4GG6 - chains G and H of the 5 polymer chains in the assembly; structure by X-ray diffraction, 3.20 A resolution.

[Chain G]
Molecule: T-cell receptor, SP3.4 alpha chain
Source organism: Homo sapiens
Notes: fragment: extracellular domains; engineered mutation(s): T176C
Sequence (207 residues; row label = number of the first residue in the row; note: 16 numbers in that range are skipped by the numbering (no residue carries them; nothing is unmodelled there); numbering starts at 0):
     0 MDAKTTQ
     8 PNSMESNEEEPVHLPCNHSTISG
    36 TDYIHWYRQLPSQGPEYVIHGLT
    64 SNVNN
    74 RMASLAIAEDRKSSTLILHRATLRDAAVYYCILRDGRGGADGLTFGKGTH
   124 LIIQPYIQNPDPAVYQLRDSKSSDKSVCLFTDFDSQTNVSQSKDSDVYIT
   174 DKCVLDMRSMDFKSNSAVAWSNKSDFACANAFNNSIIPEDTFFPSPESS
Not modelled in the structure: 0-2, 144-147, 163-166, 197-198, 206-222
Cystine bridges: Cys-23/Cys-104, Cys-151/Cys-201
From the paper describing this entry:
  - mutagenesis - D108S: abolished binding to Peptide from Alpha/beta-gliadin MM1

[Chain H]
Molecule: T-cell receptor, SP3.4 beta chain
Source organism: Homo sapiens
Notes: fragment: extracellular domains; engineered mutation(s): C202A, S184C
Sequence (245 residues; row label = number of the first residue in the row; note: 13 numbers in that range are skipped by the numbering (no residue carries them; nothing is unmodelled there)):
     1 DSGVTQTPKHLITATGQRVTLRCSPRSGD
    37 LSVYWYQQSLDQGLQFLIQYYN
    63 GEERAKGNIL
    74 ERFSAQQF
    83 PDLHSELNLSSLELGDSALYFCASSVAVS
  112A A
   112 GTYEQYFGPGTRLTVTEDLKNVFPPEVAVFEPSEAEISHTQKATLVCLAT
   162 GFYPDHVELSWWVNGKEVHSGVCTDPQPLKEQPALNDSRYALSSRLRVSA
   212 TFWQNPRNHFRCQVQFYGLSENDEWTQDRAKPVTQIVSAEAWGRAD
Not modelled in the structure: 1, 257
Cystine bridges: Cys-23/Cys-104, Cys-158/Cys-223
From the paper describing this entry:
  - mutagenesis - T113A, Y114A: unchanged binding to HLA class II histocompatibility antigen, DQ beta 1 chain

[How chain G and chain H interact]
Cross-chain cystine bridges: Cys-176(G)/Cys-184(H)
Residue-residue contacts - 96 pairs, chain G then chain H:
  Tyr-38(G) / Gly-112(H)
  Tyr-38(G) / Thr-113(H)
  His-40(G) / Gly-112(H)  hydrogen bond (side chain-backbone)
  His-40(G) / Ala-112A(H)
  Tyr-42(G) / Glu-115(H)
  Tyr-42(G) / Gln-116(H)  hydrogen bond (side chain-backbone)
  Gln-44(G) / Gln-44(H)  hydrogen bond
  Gln-44(G) / Phe-103(H)
  Gly-49(G) / Phe-103(H)
  Pro-50(G) / Leu-50(H)  hydrophobic
  Pro-50(G) / Phe-118(H)
  Tyr-52(G) / Glu-115(H)
  His-55(G) / Thr-113(H)  hydrogen bond (side chain-backbone)
  Tyr-103(G) / Gln-44(H)  hydrogen bond
  Arg-107(G) / Tyr-42(H)
  Arg-107(G) / Ala-112A(H)  hydrogen bond (side chain-backbone)
  Arg-107(G) / Gln-116(H)  hydrogen bond
  Asp-108(G) / Gly-112(H)
  Gly-109(G) / Ser-111(H)
  Gly-109(G) / Gly-112(H)
  Gly-109(G) / Thr-113(H)
  Arg-110(G) / Ser-111(H)  hydrogen bond (backbone-side chain)
  Gly-111(G) / Ser-111(H)
  Ala-113(G) / Lys-68(H)
  Leu-116(G) / Tyr-40(H)  hydrophobic
  Leu-116(G) / Tyr-42(H)  hydrogen bond (backbone-side chain)
  Leu-116(G) / Phe-52(H)  hydrophobic
  Leu-116(G) / Gln-116(H)
  Thr-117(G) / Leu-50(H)
  Thr-117(G) / Gln-51(H)  hydrogen bond
  Thr-117(G) / Phe-52(H)
  Phe-118(G) / Tyr-42(H)  hydrophobic
  Phe-118(G) / Leu-50(H)  hydrogen bond (backbone-backbone)
  Phe-118(G) / Gln-116(H)
  Phe-118(G) / Phe-118(H)  hydrophobic
  Gly-119(G) / Gly-49(H)
  Gly-119(G) / Leu-50(H)
  Asp-134(G) / His-150(H)  salt bridge
  Tyr-138(G) / Ser-144(H)
  Tyr-138(G) / Ala-146(H)  hydrophobic
  Tyr-138(G) / Glu-147(H)
  Tyr-138(G) / His-150(H)
  Tyr-138(G) / Thr-151(H)
  Gln-139(G) / Ser-144(H)
  Leu-140(G) / Phe-141(H)
  Leu-140(G) / Glu-142(H)
  Leu-140(G) / Pro-143(H)  hydrophobic
  Leu-140(G) / Thr-155(H)
  Leu-140(G) / Val-157(H)  hydrophobic
  Arg-141(G) / Phe-141(H)
  Arg-141(G) / Glu-142(H)  hydrogen bond (backbone-backbone)
  Asp-142(G) / Ala-139(H)
  Asp-142(G) / Val-140(H)
  Asp-142(G) / Phe-141(H)
  Ser-143(G) / Val-140(H)  hydrogen bond (side chain-backbone)
  Ser-143(G) / Glu-142(H)
  Ser-143(G) / Glu-251(H)
  Ser-143(G) / Ala-252(H)
  Ser-149(G) / Phe-141(H)
  Val-150(G) / Phe-141(H)
  Leu-152(G) / Thr-155(H)
  Thr-154(G) / Arg-208(H)
  Asp-155(G) / Thr-151(H)
  Asp-155(G) / Arg-208(H)  salt bridge
  Tyr-171(G) / Glu-192(H)  hydrogen bond (side chain-backbone)
  Thr-173(G) / Asp-186(H)
  Thr-173(G) / Ser-204(H)
  Thr-173(G) / Arg-206(H)  hydrogen bond
  Lys-175(G) / Pro-187(H)
  Cys-176(G) / Cys-184(H)  disulfide
  Cys-176(G) / Thr-185(H)  hydrogen bond (side chain-backbone)
  Cys-176(G) / Arg-206(H)
  Val-177(G) / Thr-185(H)  hydrogen bond (backbone-backbone)
  Val-177(G) / Pro-187(H)  hydrophobic
  Leu-178(G) / Val-183(H)
  Asp-179(G) / His-180(H)  salt bridge
  Asp-179(G) / Val-183(H)  hydrogen bond (backbone-backbone)
  Arg-181(G) / His-180(H)
  Ser-182(G) / His-180(H)
  Ser-182(G) / Ser-181(H)
  Ser-182(G) / Gly-182(H)  hydrogen bond (side chain-backbone)
  Met-183(G) / Ser-181(H)  hydrogen bond (backbone-side chain)
  Asp-184(G) / Ser-181(H)  hydrogen bond (backbone-side chain)
  Asp-184(G) / Gly-182(H)  hydrogen bond (backbone-backbone)
  Phe-185(G) / Gly-182(H)
  Phe-185(G) / Arg-208(H)
  Phe-185(G) / Val-209(H)
  Phe-185(G) / Ser-210(H)
  Ser-187(G) / Arg-208(H)  hydrogen bond
  Ser-189(G) / Cys-184(H)
  Ser-189(G) / Arg-206(H)  hydrogen bond (backbone-side chain)
  Ala-190(G) / Arg-206(H)
  Val-191(G) / Val-157(H)  hydrophobic
  Val-191(G) / Arg-206(H)
  Trp-193(G) / Leu-159(H)  hydrophobic
  Trp-193(G) / Ala-202(H)  hydrophobic
Other interface residues (no listed pair), chain G (53 interface residues in all): Gln-48, Lys-148, Ile-172, Asp-174, Asn-188
Other interface residues (no listed pair), chain H (54 interface residues in all): Gln-48, Gln-55, Ala-67, Tyr-114, Gly-119, Lys-153, Thr-161, Leu-190

[Overview]
The interface between chain G and chain H involves 53 residues on one side and 54 on the other; the contacts
include 1 disulfide bond, 24 hydrogen bonds and 3 salt bridges. Among the polar pairs are
Asp-134(G)/His-150(H), Asp-155(G)/Arg-208(H) and Asp-179(G)/His-180(H). The paper reports that D108S of chain
G abolishes binding to Peptide from Alpha/beta-gliadin MM1; T113A and Y114A of chain H leave binding to HLA
class II histocompatibility antigen, DQ beta 1 chain unchanged.
Here chain G is T-cell receptor, SP3.4 alpha chain and chain H is T-cell receptor, SP3.4 beta chain, both from
Homo sapiens. Entry 4GG6 (Protein complex) was determined by X-ray diffraction (same publication as 4GG8).
